PDB entry 7ZXY | electron microscopy, 3.15 A resolution | chains K and L of the 16 polymer chains in the assembly

# Chain K
Protein: Cytochrome f
From: Synechocystis sp. PCC 6803
UniProt: P26287 (CYF_SYNY3); the author numbering skips numbers that UniProt does not, so the offset changes along the chain: 1-194 = UniProt 45-238; 196-285 = UniProt 239-328
Chain sequence (284 residues; numbered 1 to 285; 1 number in that range is skipped by the numbering (no residue carries it; nothing is unmodelled there); the number before each row is that of its first residue):
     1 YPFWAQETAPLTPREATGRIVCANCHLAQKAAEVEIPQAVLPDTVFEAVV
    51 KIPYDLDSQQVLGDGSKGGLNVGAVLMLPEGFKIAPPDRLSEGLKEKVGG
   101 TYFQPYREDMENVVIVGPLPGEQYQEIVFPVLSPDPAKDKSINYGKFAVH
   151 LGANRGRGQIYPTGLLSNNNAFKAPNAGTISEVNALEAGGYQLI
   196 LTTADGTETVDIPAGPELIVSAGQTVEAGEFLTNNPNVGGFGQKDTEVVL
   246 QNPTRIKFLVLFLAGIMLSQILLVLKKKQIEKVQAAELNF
Unresolved in the structure: 196-200
Glycans and other covalent adducts: heme c (HEC) linked to Cys22, Cys25
Bound ions: heme c Fe: Tyr1, His26
Residues lining bound ligands: heme c (HEC): Tyr1, Pro2, Trp4, Ala5, Thr8, Val21, His26, Gln60, Gly69, Leu70, Asn71, Val72, Gly73, Ala74, Val75, Pro118, Gly152, Asn154, Arg155, Gly156, Arg157, Gly158, Ile160, Tyr161, Pro162
Curated features (UniProtKB/Swiss-Prot):
  - binding site (heme): Tyr1, Cys22, Cys25, His26

# Chain L
Protein: Cytochrome b6-f complex iron-sulfur subunit 2
From: Synechocystis sp. PCC 6803
Notes: EC 7.1.1.6
UniProt: P26290 (UCRIB_SYNY3); residues 13-192 here correspond to UniProt positions 1-180 (UniProt number = residue number - 12)
Chain sequence (180 residues; numbered 13 to 192; the number before each row is that of its first residue):
    13 MTQISGSPDVPDLGRRQFMNLLTFGTITGVAAGALYPAVKYLIPPSSGGS
    63 GGGVTAKDALGNDVKVTEFLASHNAGDRVLAQGLKGDPTYIVVQGDDTIA
   113 NYGINAVCTHLGCVVPWNASENKFMCPCHGSQYNAEGKVVRGPAPLSLAL
   163 AHATVTDDDKLVLSTWTETDFRTDEDPWWA
Unresolved in the structure: 13-20, 169-172
Bound ions: 2Fe-2S cluster Fe: Cys120, His122, Cys138, His141
Residues lining bound ligands: 2Fe-2S cluster (FES): Cys120, His122, Leu123, Cys125, Cys138, Cys140, His141, Ser143
Curated features (UniProtKB/Swiss-Prot):
  - binding site ([2Fe-2S] cluster): Cys120, His122, Cys138, His141

# How chain K and chain L interact
Contacting residue pairs (23; chain K residue first):
  Phe257(K) - Val42(L)
  Phe257(K) - Ala46(L)  hydrophobic
  Gly260(K) - Val42(L)
  Ile261(K) - Val42(L)  hydrophobic
  Ser264(K) - Thr38(L)
  Ser264(K) - Ile39(L)
  Leu267(K) - Leu34(L)
  Leu267(K) - Thr35(L)  hydrogen bond (backbone-side chain)
  Leu267(K) - Thr38(L)
  Leu268(K) - Thr35(L)
  Leu268(K) - Ile39(L)  hydrophobic
  Lys271(K) - Arg28(L)  hydrogen bond (side chain-backbone)
  Lys271(K) - Met31(L)
  Lys271(K) - Asn32(L)
  Lys271(K) - Thr35(L)
  Gln274(K) - Pro23(L)
  Gln274(K) - Arg27(L)
  Gln274(K) - Arg28(L)
  Gln274(K) - Met31(L)
  Lys277(K) - Asp21(L)
  Val278(K) - Pro23(L)
  Val278(K) - Arg28(L)
  Ala281(K) - Val22(L)  hydrophobic
Other interface residues (no listed pair), chain K (14 interface residues in all): Leu263, Leu270, Ile275
Other interface residues (no listed pair), chain L (15 interface residues in all): Phe36, Gly45

# Summary
The interface between chain K and chain L involves 14 residues on one side and 15 on the other; the contacts
include 2 hydrogen bonds. Polar contacts include Leu267(K)-Thr35(L) and Lys271(K)-Arg28(L). Chain L binds
2Fe-2S cluster. Heme c is covalently linked to Cys22(K).
Here chain K is Cytochrome f and chain L is Cytochrome b6-f complex iron-sulfur subunit 2, both from
Synechocystis sp. PCC 6803. Entry 7ZXY (3.15 Angstrom cryo-EM structure of the dimeric cytochrome b6f complex
from Synechocystis sp. PCC 6803 with ...) was determined by electron microscopy (same publication as 7R0W).
